PDB entry 9G7I | X-ray diffraction, 2.93 A resolution | chains A and B of the 4 polymer chains in the assembly

Chain A:
Name: CO-methylating acetyl-CoA synthase
From: Clostridium autoethanogenum DSM 10061
Notes: EC 2.3.1.169
UniProt: F8TEQ9 (F8TEQ9_9CLOT); residues 1-708 here = UniProt positions 1-708
Chain sequence (708 residues; row label = number of the first residue in the row):
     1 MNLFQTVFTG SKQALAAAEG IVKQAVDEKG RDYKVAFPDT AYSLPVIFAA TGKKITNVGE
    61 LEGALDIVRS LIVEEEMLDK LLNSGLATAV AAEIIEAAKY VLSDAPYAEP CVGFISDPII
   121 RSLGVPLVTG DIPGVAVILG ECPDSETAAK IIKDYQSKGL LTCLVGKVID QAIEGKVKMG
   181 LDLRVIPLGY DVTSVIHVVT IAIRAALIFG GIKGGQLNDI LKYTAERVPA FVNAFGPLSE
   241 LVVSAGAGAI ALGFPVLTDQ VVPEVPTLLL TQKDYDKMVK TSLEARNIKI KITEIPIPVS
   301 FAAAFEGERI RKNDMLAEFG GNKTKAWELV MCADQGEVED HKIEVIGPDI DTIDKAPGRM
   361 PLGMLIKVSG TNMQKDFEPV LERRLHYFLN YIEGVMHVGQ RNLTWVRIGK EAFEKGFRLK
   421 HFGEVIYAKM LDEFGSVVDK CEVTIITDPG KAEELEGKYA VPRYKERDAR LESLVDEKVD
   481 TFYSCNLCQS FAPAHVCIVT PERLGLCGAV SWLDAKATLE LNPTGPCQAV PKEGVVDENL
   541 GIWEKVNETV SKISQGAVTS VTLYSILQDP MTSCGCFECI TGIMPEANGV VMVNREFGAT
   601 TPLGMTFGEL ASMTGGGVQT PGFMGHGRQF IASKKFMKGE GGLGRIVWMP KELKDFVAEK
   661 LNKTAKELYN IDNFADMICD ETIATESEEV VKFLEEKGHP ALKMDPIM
Not modelled in the structure: 294-295, 309-312, 357-359, 439-443
Bound ions: Ca2+ site 1: Asp-39 (shared with 1 residue of chain D); Ca2+ site 2 near Glu-75 (its only coordinating residue here); Ca2+ site 3: Glu-174 (shared with 1 residue of chain D); 4Fe-4S cluster Fe: Cys-485, Cys-488, Cys-507; Ni2+ site 1: Cys-488, Cys-574, Cys-576; Ni2+ site 2: Cys-574, Gly-575, Cys-576
Residues lining bound ligands: 4Fe-4S cluster (SF4): Arg-383, Tyr-387, Cys-485, Leu-487, Cys-488, His-495, Cys-497, Val-499, Gly-505, Leu-506, Cys-507, Val-510, Cys-574, Cys-576

Chain B:
Name: Carbon monoxide dehydrogenase
From: Clostridium autoethanogenum DSM 10061
Notes: EC 1.2.7.4
Chain sequence (631 residues; row label = number of the first residue in the row):
     1 MEEKAKSIDQ ATLQLLDKAK QDGVETVWDR KADMKVQCGF GSAGVCCRNC SMGPCRVSPV
    61 PGKGVERGIC GATADVIVSR NFARMVAAGT AAHSDHGRSI ALSLYHTSKD GDIKVKDENK
   121 LKEVAKSFNV ETEGRDIYDI AHDVAKEGLS NYGKQLGEVT LPPSLPEKRK ELWRKLGVYP
   181 RAVDREIAAV MHSTHIGCNA DAEAMIKMSM RCSLTDGWMG SFMGTEFSDI MFGTPHSIDT
   241 EANLGVLEKN SVNVVLHGHE PLLSEMVVEA ASDPELVELA KSVGADGINL CGMCCTGNEV
   301 SMRHGIKIAG NFMQQELAVV TGAVDGLIVD VQCIMPALAK LSKSYHTKFI TTSPKAHITD
   361 SIYMEFDEEN PLDSAKKILK EAILNFKNRD QSKVMIPELK CKAILGYSVE EIINKLDKVV
   421 NTQIGPMQTV KPLADVLVSG VLRGAAAVVG CNNPKVVQDS AHIETIKGLI KNDVIVVVTG
   481 CAAQAAAKYG LLQKEAAEKY AGPGLATVCK LVDIPPVLHM GSCVDISRIL DLVGRVANLL
   541 GVDMSDLPVA GVAPEWMSEK AVAIGTYVVT SGIDTWLGVA PPVTGGPEVV DILTNKMEDW
   601 VGAKFFIETD PHKAVEQIVN RMNEKRKKLG I
Not modelled in the structure: 1-2
Bound ions: 4Fe-4S cluster Fe site 1: Cys-38, Cys-46 (shared with 2 residues of chain C); 4Fe-4S cluster Fe site 2: Cys-47, Cys-50, Cys-55, Cys-70; Ca2+ near Glu-226 (its only coordinating residue here); fe(4)-ni(1)-S(4) cluster Fe: His-259, Cys-295, Cys-333, Cys-451, Cys-481, Cys-523
Residues lining bound ligands:
  - 4Fe-4S cluster (SF4), molecule 1: Cys-38, Phe-40, Gly-41, Cys-46, Arg-48, Arg-56
  - 4Fe-4S cluster (SF4), molecule 2: Cys-47, Arg-48, Asn-49, Cys-50, Met-52, Gly-53, Cys-55, Gly-68, Ile-69, Cys-70, Ala-72, Ile-77, Arg-80, Ile-196
  - fe(4)-ni(1)-S(4) cluster (XCC): His-259, Cys-294, Cys-295, Phe-312, Cys-333, Gly-450, Cys-451, Cys-481, Cys-523, Ser-558, Lys-560

Interface between chain A and chain B:
Residue-residue contacts (36):
  Asn-2(A) with Ile-631(B), hydrogen bond (side chain-backbone)
  Leu-3(A) with Ser-439(B)
  Phe-4(A) with Ser-439(B); Gly-440(B)
  Glu-76(A) with Arg-443(B), salt bridge
  Met-77(A) with Asp-473(B); Pro-503(B)
  Leu-78(A) with Pro-503(B); Gly-504(B); Thr-507(B)
  Asp-79(A) with Pro-503(B)
  Glu-264(A) with Lys-431(B), salt bridge; Asp-435(B); Ser-439(B)
  Val-265(A) with Ser-439(B)
  Pro-266(A) with Val-419(B); Pro-432(B); Val-436(B)
  Thr-267(A) with Val-419(B); Leu-511(B)
  Leu-270(A) with Ile-424(B), hydrophobic
  Thr-271(A) with Ile-424(B)
  Gln-272(A) with Gln-423(B), hydrogen bond (side chain-backbone); Ile-424(B)
  Lys-277(A) with Gln-423(B)
  Lys-280(A) with Gln-423(B)
  Thr-281(A) with Asn-421(B), hydrogen bond (backbone-side chain); Gln-423(B); Ile-424(B)
  Glu-284(A) with Asn-421(B); Thr-422(B), hydrogen bond (side chain-backbone); Gln-423(B)
  Ala-285(A) with Asn-421(B)
  Thr-371(A) with Asp-417(B); Met-427(B)
  Asn-372(A) with Lys-418(B)
Other interface residues (no listed pair), chain A (23 interface residues in all): Pro-263, Ser-436
Other interface residues (no listed pair), chain B (27 interface residues in all): Asn-414, Val-420, Gln-428, Val-441, Lys-471, Gly-630

Summary:
23 residues of chain A face 27 of chain B across their interface; the contacts include 4 hydrogen bonds and 2
salt bridges. Polar pairs include Glu-76(A)/Arg-443(B), Glu-264(A)/Lys-431(B) and Asn-2(A)/Ile-631(B). Ligands
of chain A: 4Fe-4S cluster. Bound to chain B: 4Fe-4S cluster and fe(4)-ni(1)-S(4) cluster.
Here chain A is CO-methylating acetyl-CoA synthase and chain B is Carbon monoxide dehydrogenase, both from
Clostridium autoethanogenum DSM 10061. Entry 9G7I (Structure of carbon monoxide dehydrogenase/acetyl-CoA
synthase (CODH/ACS) in complex with acetyl-Coenyzme A from Clostridium autoethanogenum) was determined by
X-ray diffraction, deposited together with 9FZY, 9FZZ, 9G00, 9G01, 9G02 and 9G03.
